Entry 8OIM (X-ray diffraction, 1.99 A resolution); this record covers chains A and B.

== Chain A (and B) ==
Name: Lipase
Source organism: Sphingomonas sp
Notes: chain B of this document is another copy of the same molecule, construct and numbering; everything in this record applies to it too
Reference sequence: A0A0N7I173 (A0A0N7I173_SPHMC); residue numbers follow UniProt; this construct covers 1-315
Chain sequence (329 residues; numbered -13 to 315; the number before each row is that of its first residue; numbers below 1 keep their minus sign (Met-13 is residue -13)):
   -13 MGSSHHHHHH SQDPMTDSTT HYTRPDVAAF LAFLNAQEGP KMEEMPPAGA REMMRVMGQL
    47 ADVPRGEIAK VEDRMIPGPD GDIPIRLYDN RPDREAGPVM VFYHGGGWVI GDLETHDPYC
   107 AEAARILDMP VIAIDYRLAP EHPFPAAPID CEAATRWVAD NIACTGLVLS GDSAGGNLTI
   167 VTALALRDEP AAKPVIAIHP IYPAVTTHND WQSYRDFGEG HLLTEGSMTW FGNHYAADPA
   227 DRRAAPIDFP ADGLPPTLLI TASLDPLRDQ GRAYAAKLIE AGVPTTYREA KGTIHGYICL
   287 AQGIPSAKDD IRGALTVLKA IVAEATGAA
Not modelled in the structure: -13 to 5, 315
Sequence notes: initiating methionine (-13); expression tag (-12 to 0); conflict Ile120 (Val in A0A0N7I173)
From the paper describing this entry:
  - catalytic residues: Ser159, Asp251, His281
  - catalytic residues: Asp158 (proposed by the authors, not directly observed)
  - mutagenesis - D158I: abolished catalytic activity
  - mutagenesis - D158I: unchanged expression
  - mutagenesis - D158E: unchanged catalytic activity
  - mutagenesis - D158N, D158S, D158T: decreased catalytic activity

== How chain A and chain B interact ==
Contacting residue pairs (31):
  Arg258(A) - Ile265(B)
  Arg258(A) - Glu266(B)
  Arg258(A) - Gly268(B)
  Ala259(A) - Glu266(B)
  Ala261(A) - Ile265(B)  hydrophobic
  Ala262(A) - Ala262(B)  hydrophobic
  Ala262(A) - Glu266(B)
  Ile265(A) - Arg258(B)
  Ile265(A) - Ala261(B)  hydrophobic
  Ile265(A) - Ile265(B)  hydrophobic
  Ile265(A) - Tyr273(B)  hydrophobic
  Glu266(A) - Arg258(B)  hydrogen bond (backbone-side chain)
  Glu266(A) - Ala262(B)
  Gly268(A) - Arg258(B)
  Gly268(A) - Glu275(B)
  Gly268(A) - Lys277(B)  hydrogen bond (backbone-side chain)
  Val269(A) - Tyr273(B)
  Pro270(A) - Tyr273(B)
  Thr271(A) - Thr272(B)
  Thr271(A) - Tyr273(B)  hydrogen bond (backbone-backbone)
  Thr272(A) - Thr271(B)
  Thr272(A) - Thr272(B)
  Tyr273(A) - Ile265(B)  hydrophobic
  Tyr273(A) - Val269(B)
  Tyr273(A) - Pro270(B)
  Tyr273(A) - Thr271(B)  hydrogen bond (backbone-backbone)
  Arg274(A) - Glu310(B)  salt bridge
  Glu275(A) - Gly268(B)
  Lys277(A) - Gly268(B)  hydrogen bond (side chain-backbone)
  Gly299(A) - Glu310(B)
  Glu310(A) - Arg274(B)  salt bridge
Also at the interface, not in a pair above, chain A (18 interface residues in all): Ala267
Also at the interface, not in a pair above, chain B (17 interface residues in all): Ala267, Val303

== In short ==
18 residues of chain A and 17 residues of chain B are in contact, with 5 hydrogen bonds and 2 salt bridges.
Polar pairs include Arg274(A)-Glu310(B), Glu266(A)-Arg258(B) and Gly268(A)-Lys277(B). The paper reports
catalytic residues Ser159(A), Asp251(A) and His281(A) among others; D158N, D158S and D158T of chain A reduce
catalytic activity; 5 substitutions were tested in all.
Both chains are Lipase (Sphingomonas sp). Entry 8OIM (Crystal structure of the lipase SpL from Sphingomonas
sp. HXN-200) was determined by X-ray diffraction, deposited together with 8P7E and 8P8F.
